PDB entry 3LWR | X-ray diffraction, 2.20 A resolution | chains A and B of the 5 polymer chains in the assembly

Chain A:
Protein: Probable tRNA pseudouridine synthase B
Organism: Pyrococcus furiosus
Notes: EC 5.4.99.25
UniProtKB: Q7LWY0 (TRUB_PYRFU); residues 4-343 here correspond to UniProt positions 1-340 (UniProt number = residue number - 3)
Sequence (340 residues; each row starts with the number of its first residue):
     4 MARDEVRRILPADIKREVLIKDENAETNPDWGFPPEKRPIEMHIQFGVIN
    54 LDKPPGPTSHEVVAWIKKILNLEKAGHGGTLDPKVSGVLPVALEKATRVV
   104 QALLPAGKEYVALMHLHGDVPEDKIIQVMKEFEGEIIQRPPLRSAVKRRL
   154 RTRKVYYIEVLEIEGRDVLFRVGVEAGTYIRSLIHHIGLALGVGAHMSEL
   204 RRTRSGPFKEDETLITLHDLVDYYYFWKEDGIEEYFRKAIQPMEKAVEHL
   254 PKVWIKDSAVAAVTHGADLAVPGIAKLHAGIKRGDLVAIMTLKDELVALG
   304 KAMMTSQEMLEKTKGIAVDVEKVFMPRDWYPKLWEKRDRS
Unresolved in the structure: 4-10, 143-152, 338-343
From the paper describing this entry:
  - conformationally variable residues: Tyr182
  - catalytic residues: Asp85 (by similarity / conservation)
  - mutagenesis - D85E, Y182H, Y182S, R184E: abolished catalytic activity
  - mutagenesis - Y113F, Y113H, Y113L: decreased catalytic activity

Chain B:
Protein: Ribosome biogenesis protein Nop10
Organism: Pyrococcus furiosus
UniProtKB: Q8U1R4 (NOP10_PYRFU); residue numbers follow UniProt; this construct covers 1-60
Sequence (60 residues; numbered 1 to 60; the number before each row is that of its first residue):
     1 MRFRIRKCPKCGRYTLKEVCPVCGEKTKVAHPPRFSPEDPYGEYRRRWKR
    51 EVLGIGRKEK
Unresolved in the structure: 1-2, 56-60
Bound ions: Zn2+ near Cys23 (its only coordinating residue here)

Chain A / chain B interface:
Residue-residue contacts (63; chain A residue first):
  Asp55(A) - Pro32(B)
  Lys56(A) - Pro32(B)
  Pro57(A) - Pro33(B)
  Pro58(A) - Phe3(B)  hydrophobic
  Pro58(A) - His31(B)
  Pro58(A) - Pro32(B)
  Pro58(A) - Arg34(B)
  Gly59(A) - Arg34(B)
  Trp68(A) - Phe35(B)
  Trp68(A) - Pro37(B)
  Lys71(A) - Pro37(B)  hydrogen bond (side chain-backbone)
  Ser89(A) - His31(B)  hydrogen bond
  Ser89(A) - Pro32(B)
  Val114(A) - Tyr14(B)  hydrophobic
  Leu116(A) - Arg4(B)
  Leu164(A) - Arg13(B)  hydrogen bond (backbone-side chain)
  Leu164(A) - Tyr14(B)
  Glu165(A) - Arg13(B)  salt bridge
  Glu165(A) - Thr15(B)  hydrogen bond
  Glu165(A) - Leu16(B)  hydrogen bond (side chain-backbone)
  Glu165(A) - Lys17(B)
  Glu165(A) - Pro21(B)
  Glu167(A) - Arg4(B)  salt bridge
  Glu167(A) - Leu16(B)
  Asp170(A) - Arg4(B)  salt bridge
  Leu172(A) - Ile5(B)  hydrophobic
  Leu172(A) - Tyr14(B)
  Leu172(A) - Thr15(B)
  Leu172(A) - Leu16(B)
  Arg174(A) - Gly12(B)
  Arg174(A) - Tyr14(B)
  Glu202(A) - Phe3(B)
  Glu202(A) - Arg4(B)  hydrogen bond (side chain-backbone)
  Glu202(A) - Ile5(B)  hydrogen bond (side chain-backbone)
  Glu202(A) - His31(B)  salt bridge
  Leu203(A) - His31(B)
  Arg204(A) - Tyr14(B)  hydrogen bond
  Arg204(A) - Ala30(B)  hydrogen bond (side chain-backbone)
  Arg204(A) - Pro32(B)
  Thr206(A) - Tyr14(B)
  Glu213(A) - Lys7(B)  salt bridge
  Glu213(A) - Tyr14(B)  hydrogen bond
  Thr219(A) - Pro32(B)
  Leu220(A) - Phe35(B)  hydrophobic
  His221(A) - Pro33(B)  hydrogen bond (side chain-backbone)
  His221(A) - Arg34(B)  hydrogen bond (side chain-backbone)
  His221(A) - Phe35(B)
  His221(A) - Arg45(B)
  His221(A) - Lys49(B)
  Asp222(A) - Lys49(B)  salt bridge
  Val224(A) - Phe35(B)  hydrophobic
  Val224(A) - Arg46(B)
  Asp225(A) - Arg45(B)  salt bridge
  Asp225(A) - Arg46(B)  salt bridge
  Asp225(A) - Lys49(B)  salt bridge
  Tyr228(A) - Arg46(B)
  Phe229(A) - Arg46(B)
  Phe229(A) - Arg50(B)
  Phe229(A) - Leu53(B)  hydrophobic
  Phe229(A) - Ile55(B)  hydrophobic
  Asp233(A) - Arg50(B)  salt bridge
  Tyr238(A) - Leu53(B)
  Tyr238(A) - Ile55(B)  hydrophobic
Also at the interface, not in a pair above, chain A (35 interface residues in all): Ile72, Ala115, Tyr226, Ile235
Also at the interface, not in a pair above, chain B (25 interface residues in all): Asp39

Overview:
35 residues of chain A and 25 residues of chain B are in contact, with 12 hydrogen bonds and 10 salt bridges.
Polar pairs include Glu165(A)-Arg13(B), Glu167(A)-Arg4(B) and Asp170(A)-Arg4(B). The paper reports the
catalytic residue Asp85(A); D85E, Y182H and Y182S of chain A, among others, abolish catalytic activity; 7
substitutions were tested in all.
Chain A is Probable tRNA pseudouridine synthase B and chain B is Ribosome biogenesis protein Nop10, both from
Pyrococcus furiosus; the structure, Structure of H/ACA RNP bound to a substrate RNA containing 4SU, was
determined by X-ray diffraction together with 3LWQ and 3LWV from the same study.
